Entry 1O0Q (X-ray diffraction, 2.20 A resolution); this record covers chain A.

== Chain A ==
Protein: serralysin
From: Pseudomonas sp. 'TAC II 18'
Notes: EC 3.4.24.40
UniProt: O69771 (O69771_9PSED); residues 1-463 here correspond to UniProt positions 18-480 (UniProt number = residue number + 17)
Chain sequence (463 residues; each row starts with the number of its first residue):
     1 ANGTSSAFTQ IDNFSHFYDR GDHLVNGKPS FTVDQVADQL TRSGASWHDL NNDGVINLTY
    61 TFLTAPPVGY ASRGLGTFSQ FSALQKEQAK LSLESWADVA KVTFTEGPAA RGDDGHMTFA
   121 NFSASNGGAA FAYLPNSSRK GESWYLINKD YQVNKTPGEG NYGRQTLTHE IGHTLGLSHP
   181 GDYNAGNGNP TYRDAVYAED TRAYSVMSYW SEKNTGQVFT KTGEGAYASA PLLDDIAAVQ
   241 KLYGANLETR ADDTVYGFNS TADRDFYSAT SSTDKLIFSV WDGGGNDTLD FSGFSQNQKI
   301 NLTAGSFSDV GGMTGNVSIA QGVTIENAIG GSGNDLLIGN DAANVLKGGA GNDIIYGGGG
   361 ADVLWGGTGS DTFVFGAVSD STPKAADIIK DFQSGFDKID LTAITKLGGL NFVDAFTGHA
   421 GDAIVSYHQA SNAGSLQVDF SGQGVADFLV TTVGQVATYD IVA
Unresolved in the structure: 1-2, 50-51, 183-188
Metal / ion sites: Ca2+ site 1: Arg250, Asp252, Thr254, Asp282, Gly284, Asp287; Ca2+ site 2: Gly285, Asp287, Thr324, Glu326; Ca2+ site 3: Gly331, Gly333, Asp335, Gly348, Ala350, Asp353; Ca2+ site 4: Asn340, Ala342, Asn344, Gly357, Gly359, Asp362; Ca2+ site 5: Gly349, Gly351, Asp353, Gly366, Thr368, Asp371; Ca2+ site 6: Gly358, Gly360, Asp362, Asp380, Asp387

== Overview ==
The Ca2+ site 1 is built by Arg250, Asp252, Thr254, Asp282, Gly284 and Asp287. The Ca2+ site 2 is built by
Gly285, Asp287, Thr324 and Glu326.
Chain A is serralysin (Pseudomonas sp. 'TAC II 18'); the structure, Crystal structure of a cold adapted
alkaline protease from Pseudomonas TAC II 18, co-crystallized with 1 ..., was determined by X-ray diffraction
(same publication as 1O0T, 1OM6, 1OM7, 1OM8 and 1OMJ).
